PDB entry 9FBW | electron microscopy, 4.40 A resolution (low resolution: residue-level contacts below are approximate; hydrogen-bond / salt-bridge calls are withheld) | chains D and J of the 18 polymer chains in the assembly

Chain D:
Name: Histone H4
From: Saccharomyces cerevisiae S288C
UniProt: P02309 (H4_YEAST); residues 0-102 here correspond to UniProt positions 1-103 (UniProt number = residue number + 1)
Chain sequence (103 residues; each row starts with the number of its first residue; numbering starts at 0):
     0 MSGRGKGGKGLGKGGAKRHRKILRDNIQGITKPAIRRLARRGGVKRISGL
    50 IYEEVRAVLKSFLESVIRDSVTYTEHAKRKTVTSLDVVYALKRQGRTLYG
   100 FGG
Unresolved in the structure: 0-28, 95-102
UniProt features mapped onto this chain:
  - DNA-binding region: Lys16 to Lys20
  - modified residue: Lys5 (N6-acetyl-N6-methyllysine), Lys8 (N6-acetyllysine), Lys12 (N6-acetyl-N6-methyllysine), Lys16 (N6-acetyllysine), Lys31 (N6-succinyllysine), Arg55 (Omega-N-methylarginine), Ser60 (Phosphoserine), Ser64 (Phosphoserine), Lys77 (N6-succinyllysine), Lys79 (N6-acetyllysine), Lys91 (N6-glutaryllysine)

Chain J:
Molecule: 112-nt DNA strand
From: synthetic construct
Sequence (112 nucleotides; numbered -36 to 75; the number before each row is that of its first residue; numbers below 1 keep their minus sign (DG-36 is residue -36)):
   -36 GGAGTAATCCCCTTGGCGGTTAAAACGCGGGGGACAGCGCGTACGTGCGT
    14 TTAAGCGGTGCTAGAGCTGTCTACGACCAATTGAGCGGCCTCGGCACCGG
    64 GATTCTCCAGGG

Interface between chain D and chain J:
Pairs across the interface (11; chain D residue first):
  Arg35(D) - DG8(J)
  Arg35(D) - DT9(J)
  Lys44(D) - DC7(J)
  Lys44(D) - DG8(J)
  Lys44(D) - DT9(J)
  Arg45(D) - DG8(J)
  Ser47(D) - DC7(J)
  Ser47(D) - DG8(J)
  Leu49(D) - DC7(J)
  Thr80(D) - DG27(J)
  Thr82(D) - DA28(J)
Interface residues without a listed pair, chain D (11 interface residues in all): Gly48, Lys79, Val81, Leu84
Interface residues without a listed pair, chain J (6 interface residues in all): DG29

Summary:
11 residues of chain D face 6 of chain J across their interface. From UniProt: a DNA-binding region on chain
D.
Here chain D is Histone H4 (Saccharomyces cerevisiae S288C) and chain J is a 112-nt DNA strand (synthetic
construct). Entry 9FBW (SWR1 lacking Swc5 subunit in complex with hexasome) was determined by electron
microscopy together with 8QYV and 8QZ0 from the same study.
